PDB entry 5GX4 | X-ray diffraction, 1.60 A resolution | chain A

# Chain A
Name: Luciferin regenerating enzyme
From: Photinus pyralis
UniProt: Q95YI4 (Q95YI4_PHOPY); residues 1-308 here = UniProt positions 1-308
Amino-acid sequence (311 residues; numbered -2 to 308; the number before each row is that of its first residue; numbers below 1 keep their minus sign (Gly-2 is residue -2)):
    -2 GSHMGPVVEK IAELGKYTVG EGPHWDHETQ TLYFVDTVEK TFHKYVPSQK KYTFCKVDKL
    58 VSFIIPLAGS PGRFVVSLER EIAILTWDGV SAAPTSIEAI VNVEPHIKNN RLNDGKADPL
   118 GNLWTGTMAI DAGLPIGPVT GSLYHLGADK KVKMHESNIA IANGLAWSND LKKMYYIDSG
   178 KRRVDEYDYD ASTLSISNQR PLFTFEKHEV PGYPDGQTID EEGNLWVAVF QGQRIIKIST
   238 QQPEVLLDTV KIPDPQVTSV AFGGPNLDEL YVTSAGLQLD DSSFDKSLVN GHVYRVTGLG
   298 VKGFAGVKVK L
Unresolved in the structure: -2 to 1
Differences from the reference sequence: expression tag (-2 to 0)
Ion coordination: Mg2+: Glu18, Asn160, Asp212; Hg2+ near Cys52 (its only coordinating residue here)

# In short
Glu18, Asn160 and Asp212 coordinate Mg2+.
Chain A is Luciferin regenerating enzyme (Photinus pyralis); the structure, Luciferin-regenerating enzyme
collected with serial synchrotron rotational crystallography with accumulated dose of 14 MGy (12th
measurement), was determined by X-ray diffraction, deposited together with 5GX1, 5GX2, 5GX3 and 5GX5.
